Entry 3DP6 (X-ray diffraction, 1.55 A resolution); this record covers chain A.

# Chain A
Molecule: Glutamate receptor 2
From: Rattus norvegicus
Notes: fragment: S1S2 binding domain
UniProt: P19491 (GRIA2_RAT); the construct has insertions or renumbered stretches relative to UniProt, so the offset changes along the chain: 3-117 = UniProt 413-527; 120-261 = UniProt 653-794
Chain sequence (279 residues; each row starts with the number of its first residue; numbers below 1 keep their minus sign (Leu-15 is residue -15)):
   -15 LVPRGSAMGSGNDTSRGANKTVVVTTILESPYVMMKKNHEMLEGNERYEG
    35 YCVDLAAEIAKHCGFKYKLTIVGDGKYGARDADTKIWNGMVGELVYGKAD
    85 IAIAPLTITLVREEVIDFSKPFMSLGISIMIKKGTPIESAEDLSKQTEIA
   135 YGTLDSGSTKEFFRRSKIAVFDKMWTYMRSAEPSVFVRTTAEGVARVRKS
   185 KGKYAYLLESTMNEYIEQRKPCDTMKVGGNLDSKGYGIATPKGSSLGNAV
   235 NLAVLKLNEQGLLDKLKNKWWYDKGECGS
Unresolved in the structure: -15 to 3, 262-263
Disulfides: Cys206-Cys261
Sequence notes: expression tag (-15 to 2, 262-263); linker (118-119)
Metal / ion sites: Zn2+ site 1 near His23 (its only coordinating residue here); Zn2+ site 2: Glu42, Lys45, His46 (shared with 1 residue of chain C)
Small-molecule neighbours: glutamic acid (GLU): Tyr61, Pro89, Leu90, Thr91, Arg96, Leu138, Ser140, Gly141, Ser142, Thr143, Leu192, Glu193, Met196, Tyr220
Swiss-Prot annotation at these positions:
  - binding site (L-glutamate): Pro89, Thr91, Arg96, Ser142, Thr143, Glu193
  - site: Arg64 (Interaction with the cone snail toxin Con-ikot-ikot), Ile121 (Crucial to convey clamshell closure to channel opening), Arg148 (Interaction with the cone snail toxin Con-ikot-ikot), Lys240 (Interaction with the cone snail toxin Con-ikot-ikot)
  - glycosylation: Asn3 (N-linked (GlcNAc...) asparagine)
  - modified residue (Phosphoserine): Ser150, Ser184

# Overview
Bound to chain A: glutamic acid. Glu42, Lys45 and His46 form the Zn2+ site 2. Curated annotation (UniProt)
lists 6 L-glutamate-binding residues.
Chain A is Glutamate receptor 2 (Rattus norvegicus); the structure, Crystal structure of the binding domain of
the AMPA subunit GluR2 bound to glutamate, was determined by X-ray diffraction, deposited together with 3DLN
and 3DP4.
